PDB entry 7B6R | electron microscopy, 5.80 A resolution (low resolution: residue-level contacts below are approximate; hydrogen-bond / salt-bridge calls are withheld) | chains A and G of the 10 polymer chains in the assembly

[Chain A]
Protein: FI18195p1
Source organism: Drosophila melanogaster
UniProtKB: Q9VW22 (Q9VW22_DROME); residue numbers follow UniProt; this construct covers 355-661
Chain sequence (307 residues; each row starts with the number of its first residue):
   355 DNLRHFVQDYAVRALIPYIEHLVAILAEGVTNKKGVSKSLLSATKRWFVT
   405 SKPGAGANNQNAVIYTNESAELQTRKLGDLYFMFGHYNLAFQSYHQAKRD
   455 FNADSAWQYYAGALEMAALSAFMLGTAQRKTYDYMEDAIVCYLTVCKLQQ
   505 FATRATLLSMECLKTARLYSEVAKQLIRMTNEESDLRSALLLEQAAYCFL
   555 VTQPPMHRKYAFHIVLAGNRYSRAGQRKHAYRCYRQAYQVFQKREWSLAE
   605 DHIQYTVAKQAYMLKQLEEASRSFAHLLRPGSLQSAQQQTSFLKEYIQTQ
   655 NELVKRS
Disordered / not traced: 386-423

[Chain G]
Protein: Probable trafficking protein particle complex subunit 2
Source organism: Drosophila melanogaster
UniProtKB: Q9VUZ1 (TPPC2_DROME); numbering as in UniProt (aligned over 1-139)
Chain sequence (139 residues; numbered 1 to 139; the number before each row is that of its first residue):
     1 MSTYYFVIVGQNDNPIYEKEFSTVNKELRKEDHRHLTQFIAHAALDLVDE
    51 HKWKTANMQLKSIDRFNQWFVSAFITASQIRFIIVHDNKNDEGIKNFFNE
   101 MYDTYIKNSMNAFYRINTPIKSPMFEKKSEIFGRKYLLS

[How chain A and chain G interact]
Residue-residue contacts - 16 pairs, chain A then chain G:
  M560(A) - D46(G)
  R562(A) - F39(G)
  R562(A) - H42(G)
  R562(A) - A43(G)
  R562(A) - L45(G)
  R562(A) - D46(G)
  K563(A) - A43(G)
  K563(A) - D64(G)
  K563(A) - F66(G)
  F566(A) - L36(G)
  F566(A) - F39(G)
  W600(A) - P15(G)
  W600(A) - Q38(G)
  W600(A) - H42(G)
  L602(A) - Q38(G)
  A603(A) - F39(G)
Interface residues without a listed pair, chain A (9 interface residues in all): N535, H606
Interface residues without a listed pair, chain G (15 interface residues in all): N14, H35, I40, A44, N67
The authors on this interface:
  - residue pairs: R562(A)-D46(G)
  - interface residues, chain A: P559(A), W600(A)

[In short]
The interface between chain A and chain G involves 9 residues on one side and 15 on the other. The paper
describes a contact between R562(A) and D46(G). From the paper: interface residues P559(A) and W600(A).
Chain A is FI18195p1 and chain G is Probable trafficking protein particle complex subunit 2, both from
Drosophila melanogaster; the structure, Drosophila melanogaster TRAPPIII partial complex: core plus C8 and C11
attached region, was determined by electron microscopy (same publication as 7B6D, 7B6E, 7B6H and 7B70).
